PDB entry 3EQU | X-ray diffraction, 2.40 A resolution | chain A

Chain A:
Molecule: Penicillin-binding protein 2
From: Neisseria gonorrhoeae
Notes: EC 3.4.16.4
UniProt: P08149 (PBP2_NEIGO); numbering as in UniProt (aligned over 44-581)
Sequence (542 residues; numbered 40 to 581; the number before each row is that of its first residue):
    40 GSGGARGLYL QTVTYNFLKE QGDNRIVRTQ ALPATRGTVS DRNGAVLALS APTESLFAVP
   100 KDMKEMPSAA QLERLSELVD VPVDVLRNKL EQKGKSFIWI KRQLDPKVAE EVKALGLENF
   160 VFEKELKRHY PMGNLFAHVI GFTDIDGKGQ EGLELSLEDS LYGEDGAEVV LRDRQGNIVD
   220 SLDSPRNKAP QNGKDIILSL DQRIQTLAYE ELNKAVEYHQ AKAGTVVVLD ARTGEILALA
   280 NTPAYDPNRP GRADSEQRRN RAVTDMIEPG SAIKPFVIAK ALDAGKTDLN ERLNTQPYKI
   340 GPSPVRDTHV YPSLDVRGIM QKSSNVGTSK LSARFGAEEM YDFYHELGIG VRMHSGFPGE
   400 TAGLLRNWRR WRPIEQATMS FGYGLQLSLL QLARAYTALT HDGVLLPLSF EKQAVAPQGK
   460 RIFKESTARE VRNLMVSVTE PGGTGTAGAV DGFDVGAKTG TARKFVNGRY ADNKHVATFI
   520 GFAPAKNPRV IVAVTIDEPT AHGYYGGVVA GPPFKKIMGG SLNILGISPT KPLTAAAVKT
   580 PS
Unresolved in the structure: 40-62, 93-163, 502-512, 574-581
Differences from the reference sequence: expression tag (40-43)
Modified residues: Mse102, Mse105 (selenomethionine); Mse171, Mse305, Mse359, Mse379, Mse392, Mse418, Mse474, Mse557 (selenomethionine; parent Met); Ser465 (phosphoserine; SEP)
From the paper describing this entry:
  - catalytic residues: Ser310, Lys313, Ser362, Ser363, Asn364, Lys497, Thr498, Gly499
  - contacts within the chain: Ser310-Lys313 (hydrogen bond), Lys313-Asn364 (hydrogen bond), Lys313-Ser362 (backbone contact), Asp346-Ser363 (hydrogen bond), Asp346-Asn364 (backbone contact), Asp346-Val365 (backbone contact), Ser362-Lys497 (hydrogen bond)
  - post-translational modification sites: Ser465
  - mutagenesis - F504L (<2-fold), F504L/P551S, A510V (<2-fold), A510V/P551S, A516G (<2-fold), A516G/P551S, P551S (3-fold): decreased catalytic activity

Summary:
The paper reports catalytic residues Ser310, Lys313 and Ser362 among others; F504L, F504L/P551S and A510V,
among others, reduce catalytic activity; 7 substitutions were tested in all.
Chain A is Penicillin-binding protein 2 (Neisseria gonorrhoeae); the structure, Crystal structure of
penicillin-binding protein 2 from Neisseria gonorrhoeae, was determined by X-ray diffraction, deposited
together with 3EQV.
